Entry 7N89 (X-ray diffraction, 2.00 A resolution); this record covers chains A and B of the 4 polymer chains in the assembly.

# Chain A (and B)
Name: 3C-like proteinase
From: Severe acute respiratory syndrome coronavirus 2
Notes: EC 3.4.22.69; chain B of this document is another copy of the same molecule, construct and numbering; everything in this record applies to it too
Reference sequence: P0DTD1 (R1AB_SARS2); residues 1-306 here correspond to UniProt positions 3264-3569 (UniProt number = residue number + 3263)
Amino-acid sequence (306 residues; row label = number of the first residue in the row):
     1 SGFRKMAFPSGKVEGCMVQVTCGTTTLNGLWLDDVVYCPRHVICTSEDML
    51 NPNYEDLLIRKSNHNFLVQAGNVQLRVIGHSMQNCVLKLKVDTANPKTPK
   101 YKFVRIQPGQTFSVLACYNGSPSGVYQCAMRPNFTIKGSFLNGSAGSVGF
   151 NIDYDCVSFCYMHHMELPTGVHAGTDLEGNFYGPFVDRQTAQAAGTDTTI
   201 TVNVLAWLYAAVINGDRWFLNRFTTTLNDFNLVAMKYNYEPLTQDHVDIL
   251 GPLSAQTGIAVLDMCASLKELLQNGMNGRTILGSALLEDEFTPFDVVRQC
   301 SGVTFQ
Construct notes: engineered mutation Ala145 (Cys3408 in P0DTD1)
Swiss-Prot annotation at these positions:
  - active site: His41 (For 3CL-PRO activity)
  - site: Gln306 (Cleavage)
  - cross-link (Glycyl lysine isopeptide (Lys-Gly)): Lys5 (interchain with G-Cter in ubiquitin), Lys90 (interchain with G-Cter in ubiquitin)
What the authors report for this chain:
  - binding site for Ace-ser-ala-val-leu-gln-ser-gly-phe-NH2: Thr26, Met49, Asn142, Gly143, Ser144, His163, His164, Met165, Glu166, Gln189, Thr190
  - catalytic residues: His41
  - mutagenesis - C145A: abolished catalytic activity (citing earlier work)
  - conformationally variable residues (order/disorder transition, side-chain flip): Met49, Asn142, Met165, Glu166, Gln189, Gly302 to Gln306
  - contacts within the chain: Glu166-His172 (hydrogen bond)

# Interface between chain A and chain B
Contacting residue pairs (87; chain A residue first):
  Ser1(A) with Gly138(B); Ser139(B); Phe140(B), hydrogen bond (backbone-backbone); Glu166(B), hydrogen bond (backbone-side chain); His172(B), hydrogen bond (backbone-side chain)
  Gly2(A) with Gly138(B); Ser139(B)
  Phe3(A) with Gly138(B)
  Arg4(A) with Lys5(B); Tyr126(B); Gln127(B), hydrogen bond (side chain-backbone); Cys128(B); Lys137(B), hydrogen bond (side chain-backbone); Glu290(B), salt bridge
  Lys5(A) with Arg4(B)
  Met6(A) with Gly124(B); Val125(B); Tyr126(B), hydrophobic; Ser139(B)
  Ala7(A) with Gly124(B); Val125(B), hydrogen bond (backbone-backbone)
  Phe8(A) with Val125(B)
  Pro9(A) with Ser10(B); Glu14(B)
  Ser10(A) with Pro9(B); Ser10(B), hydrogen bond (backbone-side chain); Glu14(B), hydrogen bond (backbone-side chain)
  Gly11(A) with Gly11(B); Glu14(B), hydrogen bond (backbone-side chain)
  Glu14(A) with Pro9(B); Ser10(B), hydrogen bond (side chain-backbone); Gly11(B), hydrogen bond (side chain-backbone)
  Tyr118(A) with Gly302(B); Thr304(B)
  Ser121(A) with Thr304(B); Phe305(B)
  Pro122(A) with Pro9(B), hydrophobic; Thr304(B); Phe305(B), hydrogen bond (backbone-backbone)
  Ser123(A) with Pro9(B); Val303(B), hydrogen bond (side chain-backbone); Thr304(B); Phe305(B)
  Gly124(A) with Met6(B); Ala7(B)
  Val125(A) with Met6(B); Ala7(B), hydrogen bond (backbone-backbone); Phe8(B); Val125(B), hydrophobic
  Tyr126(A) with Arg4(B); Met6(B), hydrophobic
  Gln127(A) with Arg4(B), hydrogen bond (backbone-side chain)
  Cys128(A) with Arg4(B)
  Lys137(A) with Arg4(B), hydrogen bond (backbone-side chain)
  Gly138(A) with Ser1(B); Gly2(B)
  Ser139(A) with Ser1(B); Gly2(B); Met6(B); Gln299(B), hydrogen bond
  Phe140(A) with Ser1(B), hydrogen bond (backbone-backbone)
  Leu141(A) with Gln299(B); Cys300(B); Ser301(B); Gly302(B)
  Glu166(A) with Ser1(B), hydrogen bond
  His172(A) with Ser1(B), hydrogen bond (side chain-backbone)
  Thr280(A) with Leu286(B)
  Gly283(A) with Leu286(B)
  Ala285(A) with Ala285(B), hydrophobic; Leu286(B), hydrophobic
  Leu286(A) with Thr280(B); Gly283(B); Ala285(B), hydrophobic
  Glu290(A) with Arg4(B), salt bridge
  Gln299(A) with Ser139(B), hydrogen bond; Leu141(B)
  Cys300(A) with Leu141(B)
  Ser301(A) with Leu141(B)
  Gly302(A) with Leu141(B)
  Val303(A) with Ser123(B), hydrogen bond (backbone-side chain)
  Thr304(A) with Tyr118(B); Ser121(B); Pro122(B)
  Phe305(A) with Ser121(B); Pro122(B), hydrogen bond (backbone-backbone); Ser123(B)
Also at the interface, not in a pair above, chain B (44 interface residues in all): Phe3, Leu115, Gly170, Arg298, Gln306

# Overview
The interface between chain A and chain B involves 40 residues on one side and 44 on the other; the contacts
include 23 hydrogen bonds and 2 salt bridges. Among the polar pairs are Arg4(A)-Glu290(B), Ser1(A)-Glu166(B)
and Ser1(A)-His172(B). The paper reports the catalytic residue His41(A); C145A of chain A abolishes catalytic
activity.
Chain A and chain B are both 3C-like proteinase (Severe acute respiratory syndrome coronavirus 2); the
structure, Room-temperature X-ray structure of SARS-CoV-2 main protease C145A mutant in complex with substrate
Ac-SAVLQSGF-CONH2, was determined by X-ray diffraction.
